PDB entry 3Q5E | X-ray diffraction, 3.01 A resolution | chain A

[Chain A]
Protein: Atlastin-1
Source organism: Homo sapiens
Notes: EC 3.6.5.-; fragment: G and middle domain
Reference sequence: Q8WXF7 (ATLA1_HUMAN); residues 1-447 here = UniProt positions 1-447
Chain sequence (447 residues; each row starts with the number of its first residue):
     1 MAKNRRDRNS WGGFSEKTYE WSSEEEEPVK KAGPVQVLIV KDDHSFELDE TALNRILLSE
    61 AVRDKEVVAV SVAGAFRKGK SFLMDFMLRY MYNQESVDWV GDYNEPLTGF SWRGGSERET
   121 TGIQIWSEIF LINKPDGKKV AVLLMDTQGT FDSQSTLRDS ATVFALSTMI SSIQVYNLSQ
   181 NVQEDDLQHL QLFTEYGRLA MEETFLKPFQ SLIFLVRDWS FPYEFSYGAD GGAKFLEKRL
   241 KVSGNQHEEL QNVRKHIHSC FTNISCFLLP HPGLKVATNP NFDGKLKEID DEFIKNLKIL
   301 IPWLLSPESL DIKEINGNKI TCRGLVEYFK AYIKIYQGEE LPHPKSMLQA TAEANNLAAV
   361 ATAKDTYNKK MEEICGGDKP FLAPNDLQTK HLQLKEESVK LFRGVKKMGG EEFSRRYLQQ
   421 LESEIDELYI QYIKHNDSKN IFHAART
Unresolved in the structure: 1-29, 441-447
Bound ions: Mg2+: Asp146 (together with GDP)
Small-molecule neighbours: GDP (guanosine-5'-diphosphate): Ala75, Phe76, Arg77, Lys78, Gly79, Lys80, Ser81, Phe82, Glu117, Gln148, Arg217, Asp218, His271, Pro272, Val276, Ala277, Asn279, Pro280, Asn281, Phe282, Phe293
Reported in the primary citation:
  - conformationally variable residues (loop rearrangement): Gln337 to Ser346
  - binding site for GDP: Phe76
  - mutagenesis - P344G: abolished expression
  - mutagenesis - R77E: abolished catalytic activity
  - disease-associated variants - R217Q: abolished catalytic activity

[In short]
Bound to chain A: GDP. From the paper: a binding site for GDP at Phe76; R77E and R217Q abolish catalytic
activity.
Chain A is Atlastin-1 (Homo sapiens); the structure, crystal structure of human Atlastin-1 (residues 1-447)
bound to GDP, crystal form 2, was determined by X-ray diffraction together with 3Q5D from the same study.
